6DGP - chains A and C; structure by X-ray diffraction, 3.10 A resolution.

# Chain A
Molecule: Peroxisome proliferator-activated receptor gamma
From: Homo sapiens
Reference sequence: P37231 (PPARG_HUMAN); residues 203-477 here correspond to UniProt positions 231-505 (UniProt number = residue number + 28)
Sequence (297 residues; numbered 181 to 477; the number before each row is that of its first residue):
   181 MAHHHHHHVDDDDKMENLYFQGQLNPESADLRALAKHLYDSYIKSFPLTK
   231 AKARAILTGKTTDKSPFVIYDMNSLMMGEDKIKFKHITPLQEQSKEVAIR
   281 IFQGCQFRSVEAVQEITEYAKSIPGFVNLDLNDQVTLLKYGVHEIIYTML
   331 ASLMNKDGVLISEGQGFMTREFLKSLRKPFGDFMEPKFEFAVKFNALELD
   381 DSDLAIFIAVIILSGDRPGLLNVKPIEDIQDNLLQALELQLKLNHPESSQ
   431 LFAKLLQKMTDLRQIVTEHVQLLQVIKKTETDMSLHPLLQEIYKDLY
Unresolved in the structure: 181-206, 265-275, 477
Differences from the reference sequence: initiating methionine (181); expression tag (182-202)
Curated features (UniProtKB/Swiss-Prot):
  - motif: Pro467 to Asp475 (9aaTAD)
  - binding site (rosiglitazone): Gln286 to Ser289, His323, His449, Tyr473
  - cross-link: Lys224 (Glycyl lysine isopeptide (Lys-Gly) (interchain with G-Cter in ubiquitin))

# Chain C
Molecule: TRAP220 Coactivator Peptide (Mediator of RNA polymerase II transcription subunit 1)
From: Homo sapiens
Sequence (19 residues; row label = number of the first residue in the row):
   638 NTKNHPMLMNLLKDNPAQD
Unresolved in the structure: 638-639, 652-656

# How chain A and chain C interact
Contacting residue pairs - 21 pairs, chain A then chain C:
  Thr297(A) - Leu648(C)
  Thr297(A) - Leu649(C)
  Lys301(A) - Leu648(C)
  Lys301(A) - Leu649(C)  hydrogen bond (side chain-backbone)
  Lys301(A) - Lys650(C)
  Lys301(A) - Asp651(C)
  Leu311(A) - Met646(C)  hydrophobic
  Asn312(A) - Asn641(C)  hydrogen bond
  Gln314(A) - Leu649(C)
  Val315(A) - His642(C)
  Val315(A) - Met646(C)  hydrophobic
  Leu318(A) - Leu645(C)  hydrophobic
  Lys319(A) - His642(C)  hydrogen bond
  Pro467(A) - Met644(C)
  Leu468(A) - Met644(C)  hydrogen bond (backbone-side chain)
  Leu468(A) - Leu648(C)  hydrophobic
  Glu471(A) - His642(C)
  Glu471(A) - Pro643(C)
  Glu471(A) - Met644(C)  hydrogen bond (side chain-backbone)
  Glu471(A) - Leu645(C)
  Ile472(A) - Leu645(C)  hydrophobic
Other interface residues (no listed pair), chain A (15 interface residues in all): Val293, Gln294, Phe306

# Summary
Chain A and chain C form an interface of 15 and 10 residues respectively, with 5 hydrogen bonds. Polar pairs
include Lys301(A)-Leu649(C), Asn312(A)-Asn641(C) and Lys319(A)-His642(C). UniProt lists 7
rosiglitazone-binding residues on chain A.
Here chain A is Peroxisome proliferator-activated receptor gamma and chain C is TRAP220 Coactivator Peptide
(Mediator of RNA polymerase II transcription subunit 1), both from Homo sapiens. Entry 6DGP (Crystal Structure
of Human PPARgamma Ligand Binding Domain in Complex with TRAP220 Coactivator Peptide) was determined by X-ray
diffraction.
